Entry 7OBB (electron microscopy, 3.30 A resolution); this record covers chains C and K of the 15 polymer chains in the assembly.

# Chain C
Name: DNA-directed RNA polymerases I and III subunit RPAC1
Source organism: Homo sapiens
UniProtKB: O15160 (RPAC1_HUMAN); residues 1-346 here = UniProt positions 1-346
Sequence (346 residues; each row starts with the number of its first residue):
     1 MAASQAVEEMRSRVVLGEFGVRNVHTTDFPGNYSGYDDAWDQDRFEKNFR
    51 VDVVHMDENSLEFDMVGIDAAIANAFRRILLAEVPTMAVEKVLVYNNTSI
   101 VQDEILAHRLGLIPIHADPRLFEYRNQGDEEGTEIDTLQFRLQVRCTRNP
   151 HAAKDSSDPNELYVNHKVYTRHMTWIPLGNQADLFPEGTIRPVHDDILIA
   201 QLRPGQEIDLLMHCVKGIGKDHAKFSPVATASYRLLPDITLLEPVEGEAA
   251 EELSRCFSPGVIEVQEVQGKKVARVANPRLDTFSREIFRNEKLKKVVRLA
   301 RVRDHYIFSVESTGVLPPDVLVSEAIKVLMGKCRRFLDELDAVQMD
Unresolved in the structure: 1-37
Curated features (UniProtKB/Swiss-Prot):
  - modified residue: Ala-2 (N-acetylalanine), Ser-4 (Phosphoserine)
  - natural variant: Thr-26 (T26I: In HLD11), Asn-32 (N32I: In HLD11), Met-65 (M65V: In HLD11), Asn-74 (N74S: In HLD11), Val-94 (V94A: In HLD11), Arg-109 (R109H: In HLD11), Gly-132 (G132D: In HLD11), Cys-146 (C146R: In HLD11), Arg-191 (R191Q: In HLD11), Ile-262 (I262T: In HLD11), Arg-279 (R279Q: In TCS3; R279W: In TCS3), Lys-295 (deletion: In HLD11), 1 further natural variant entry in UniProt

# Chain K
Name: DNA-directed RNA polymerases I and III subunit RPAC2
Source organism: Homo sapiens
UniProtKB: P0DPB6 (RPAC2_HUMAN); residues 1-133 here = UniProt positions 1-133
Sequence (133 residues; each row starts with the number of its first residue):
     1 MEEDQELERKISGLKTSMAEGERKTALEMVQAAGTDRHCVTFVLHEEDHT
    51 LGNSLRYMIMKNPEVEFCGYTTTHPSESKINLRIQTRGTLPAVEPFQRGL
   101 NELMNVCQHVLDKFEASIKDYKDQKASRNESTF
Unresolved in the structure: 1-23, 131-133
Curated features (UniProtKB/Swiss-Prot):
  - modified residue: Met-1 (N-acetylmethionine)
  - natural variant: Glu-47 (E47K: In TCS2), Thr-50 (T50I: In TCS2), Leu-51 (L51R: In TCS2), Gly-52 (G52E: In TCS2), Arg-56 (R56C: In TCS2), Leu-82 (L82S: In TCS2), Gly-99 (G99S: In TCS2)

# How chain C and chain K interact
Contacting residue pairs (71):
  Asp-38(C) / Lys-61(K)
  Ala-39(C) / Lys-61(K)
  Ala-39(C) / Pro-63(K)
  Trp-40(C) / Tyr-57(K)
  Trp-40(C) / Met-58(K)  hydrophobic
  Trp-40(C) / Lys-61(K)  hydrogen bond (backbone-backbone)
  Trp-40(C) / Glu-102(K)
  Trp-40(C) / Val-106(K)  hydrophobic
  Gln-42(C) / Asn-105(K)
  Phe-45(C) / Val-106(K)  hydrophobic
  Phe-45(C) / His-109(K)
  Phe-45(C) / Val-110(K)  hydrophobic
  Glu-46(C) / His-109(K)
  Phe-49(C) / Val-110(K)  hydrophobic
  Phe-49(C) / Lys-113(K)
  Val-51(C) / Ser-117(K)  hydrogen bond (backbone-side chain)
  Val-53(C) / Ile-118(K)  hydrophobic
  His-55(C) / Tyr-121(K)
  Met-56(C) / Tyr-121(K)  hydrogen bond (backbone-side chain)
  Met-56(C) / Lys-122(K)
  Met-56(C) / Lys-125(K)  hydrogen bond (backbone-side chain)
  Asp-69(C) / Tyr-57(K)
  Ala-71(C) / Asn-53(K)
  Ala-71(C) / Ser-54(K)
  Ala-71(C) / Tyr-57(K)  hydrophobic
  Ile-72(C) / Tyr-57(K)  hydrophobic
  Ala-75(C) / Thr-50(K)
  Phe-76(C) / Val-110(K)  hydrophobic
  Arg-78(C) / Asp-48(K)  salt bridge
  Arg-78(C) / His-49(K)
  Arg-78(C) / Thr-50(K)
  Lys-220(C) / Asp-48(K)  salt bridge
  Asp-319(C) / Phe-114(K)
  Asp-319(C) / Ile-118(K)
  Asp-319(C) / Lys-122(K)  salt bridge
  Val-322(C) / Phe-114(K)  hydrophobic
  Ser-323(C) / Phe-114(K)
  Ser-323(C) / Glu-115(K)
  Ile-326(C) / Cys-107(K)
  Ile-326(C) / Val-110(K)  hydrophobic
  Ile-326(C) / Leu-111(K)  hydrophobic
  Lys-327(C) / Leu-111(K)
  Leu-329(C) / Leu-51(K)  hydrophobic
  Leu-329(C) / Cys-107(K)  hydrophobic
  Met-330(C) / Cys-107(K)
  Met-330(C) / Gln-108(K)
  Met-330(C) / Leu-111(K)  hydrophobic
  Lys-332(C) / Glu-47(K)
  Lys-332(C) / Thr-50(K)  hydrogen bond
  Lys-332(C) / Leu-51(K)
  Cys-333(C) / Leu-51(K)  hydrophobic
  Cys-333(C) / Leu-103(K)  hydrophobic
  Cys-333(C) / Met-104(K)  hydrophobic
  Arg-334(C) / Met-104(K)
  Arg-335(C) / Ala-26(K)
  Arg-335(C) / His-45(K)
  Arg-335(C) / Glu-46(K)
  Arg-335(C) / Glu-47(K)  salt bridge
  Phe-336(C) / Ala-26(K)
  Phe-336(C) / Leu-44(K)  hydrophobic
  Phe-336(C) / His-45(K)
  Phe-336(C) / Glu-47(K)
  Phe-336(C) / Leu-51(K)  hydrophobic
  Phe-336(C) / Leu-100(K)  hydrophobic
  Leu-337(C) / Leu-100(K)  hydrophobic
  Leu-337(C) / Asn-101(K)
  Leu-337(C) / Met-104(K)  hydrophobic
  Leu-340(C) / Leu-27(K)  hydrophobic
  Leu-340(C) / Phe-96(K)  hydrophobic
  Leu-340(C) / Gln-97(K)
  Gln-344(C) / Gln-97(K)
Other interface residues (no listed pair), chain C (41 interface residues in all): Arg-50, Val-54, Asp-57, Leu-61, Phe-63, Met-65, Ile-68, Glu-339
Other interface residues (no listed pair), chain K (41 interface residues in all): Thr-25, Arg-56, Val-93

# In short
Chain C and chain K each contribute 41 residues to their interface; the contacts include 5 hydrogen bonds and
4 salt bridges. Polar pairs include Arg-78(C)/Asp-48(K), Lys-220(C)/Asp-48(K) and Asp-319(C)/Lys-122(K).
Here chain C is DNA-directed RNA polymerases I and III subunit RPAC1 and chain K is DNA-directed RNA
polymerases I and III subunit RPAC2, both from Homo sapiens. Entry 7OBB (Cryo-EM structure of human RNA
Polymerase I Open Complex) was determined by electron microscopy, deposited together with 7OB9 and 7OBA.
